Entry 1QFQ (solution NMR); this record covers chains A and B.

Chain A:
Molecule: 15-mer nutRboxB RNA hairpin
Notes: fragment: BACTERIOPHAGE LAMBDA NUT boxB-RNA
Sequence (15 nucleotides; row label = number of the first residue in the row):
     1 GCCCUGAAAAAGGGC

Chain B:
Name: 36-mer N-terminal peptide of the N protein
Organism: Enterobacteria phage lambda
Notes: fragment: n-terminal binding-domain, residues 2-36
UniProtKB: P03045 (REGN_LAMBD); residue numbers follow UniProt; this construct covers 2-36
Chain sequence (35 residues; numbered 2 to 36; the number before each row is that of its first residue):
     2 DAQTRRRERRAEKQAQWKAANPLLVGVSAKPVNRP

Interface between chain A and chain B:
Residue-residue contacts (27):
  C2(A) - Asp2(B)  phosphate contact
  C2(A) - Ala3(B)  phosphate contact
  C3(A) - Ala3(B)  phosphate contact
  C3(A) - Gln4(B)  base contact
  C3(A) - Arg6(B)  phosphate contact
  C4(A) - Gln4(B)  base contact
  C4(A) - Arg7(B)  phosphate contact
  C4(A) - Arg11(B)  phosphate contact
  U5(A) - Gln4(B)  base contact
  U5(A) - Arg7(B)  base contact
  U5(A) - Arg11(B)  phosphate contact
  G6(A) - Gln4(B)  base contact
  G6(A) - Arg7(B)  base contact
  G6(A) - Arg8(B)  base contact
  A7(A) - Lys14(B)  sugar contact
  A7(A) - Gln15(B)  sugar contact
  A7(A) - Trp18(B)  base contact
  A7(A) - Leu25(B)  base contact
  A8(A) - Arg7(B)  phosphate contact
  A8(A) - Arg8(B)  phosphate contact
  A8(A) - Arg11(B)  phosphate contact
  A8(A) - Gln15(B)  phosphate contact
  A9(A) - Arg8(B)  phosphate contact
  A9(A) - Gln15(B)  phosphate contact
  A9(A) - Lys19(B)  base contact
  A11(A) - Gln4(B)  base contact
  G12(A) - Gln4(B)  base contact
Other interface residues (no listed pair), chain A (11 interface residues in all): A10

In short:
11 residues of chain A and 12 residues of chain B are in contact.
Chain A is a 15-mer nutRboxB RNA hairpin and chain B is a 36-mer N-terminal peptide of the N protein
(Enterobacteria phage lambda); the structure, Bacteriophage Lambda N-protein-NutboxB-RNA Complex, was
determined by solution NMR.
